Entry 7V05 (electron microscopy, 3.40 A resolution); this record covers chains E and X of the 29 polymer chains in the assembly.

[Chain E]
Molecule: 850 Fab Heavy Chain
From: Mus musculus
Notes: antibody fragment or engineered binder
Chain sequence (226 residues; each row starts with the number of its first residue; a row labelled like 82A-82C holds insertion residues (82A, then the next letters in order)):
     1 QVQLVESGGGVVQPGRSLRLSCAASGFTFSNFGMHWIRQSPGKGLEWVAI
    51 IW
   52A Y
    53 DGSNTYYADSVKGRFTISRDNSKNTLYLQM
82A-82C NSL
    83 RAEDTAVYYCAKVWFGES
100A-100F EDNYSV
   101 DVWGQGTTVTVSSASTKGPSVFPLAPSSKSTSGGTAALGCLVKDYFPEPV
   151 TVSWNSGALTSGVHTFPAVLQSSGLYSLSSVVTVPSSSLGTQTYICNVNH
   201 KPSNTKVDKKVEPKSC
Unresolved in the structure: 215-216
Disulfide bonds: Cys22-Cys92, Cys140-Cys196

[Chain X]
Molecule: Circumsporozoite protein
From: Plasmodium falciparum
UniProt: Q7K740 (CSP_PLAF7); residues -104 to 260 here correspond to UniProt positions 20-384 (UniProt number = residue number + 124)
Chain sequence (372 residues; row label = number of the first residue in the row; numbers below 1 keep their minus sign (Phe-104 is residue -104)):
  -104 FQEYQCYGSSSNTRVLNELNYDNAGTNLYNELEMNYYGKQENWYSLKKNS
   -54 RSLGENDDGNNEDNEKLRKPKHKKLKQPADGNPDPNANPNVDPNANPNVD
    -4 PNANPNVDPNANPNANPNANPNANPNANPNANPNANPNANPNANPNANPN
    46 ANPNANPNANPNANPNANPNANPNANPNANPNANPNANPNANPNANPNAN
    96 PNANPNANPNANPNANPNANPNANPNANPNANPNANPNANPNANPNANPN
   146 ANPNKNNQGNGQGHNMPNDPNRNVDENANANSAVKNNNNEEPSDKHIKEY
   196 LNKIQNSLSTEWSPCSVTCGNGIQVRIKPGSANKPKDELDYANDIEKKIC
   246 KMEKCSSVFNVVQSSPHHHHHH
Unresolved in the structure: -104 to 3, 115-267
Differences from the reference sequence: conflict Ala74 (Val198 in Q7K740), Asn75 (Asp199 in Q7K740), Gln258 (Asn382 in Q7K740); expression tag (261-267)

[Chain E / chain X interface]
Pairs across the interface (26; chain E residue first):
  Asn31(E) with Asn65(X); Ala66(X), hydrogen bond (backbone-backbone)
  Phe32(E) with Asn65(X)
  Gly33(E) with Pro64(X); Asn65(X)
  Trp52(E) with Pro60(X); Asn63(X); Pro64(X)
  Tyr52A(E) with Pro64(X), hydrogen bond (backbone-backbone); Asn65(X); Ala66(X), hydrophobic
  Tyr58(E) with Ala58(X); Pro60(X)
  Val95(E) with Pro64(X), hydrophobic; Asn65(X)
  Trp96(E) with Asn65(X), hydrogen bond (backbone-side chain)
  Phe97(E) with Asn65(X); Pro68(X), hydrophobic
  Ser100(E) with Asn63(X)
  Asp100B(E) with Asn61(X)
  Asn100C(E) with Asn59(X), hydrogen bond; Asn61(X)
  Tyr100D(E) with Asn61(X), hydrogen bond (backbone-backbone); Ala62(X); Asn63(X), hydrogen bond; Pro64(X)
Other interface residues (no listed pair), chain E (15 interface residues in all): Ile50, Glu99

[In short]
The interface between chain E and chain X involves 15 residues on one side and 10 on the other, with 6
hydrogen bonds. Among the polar pairs are Trp96(E)-Asn65(X), Asn100C(E)-Asn59(X) and Tyr100D(E)-Asn63(X).
Here chain E is 850 Fab Heavy Chain (Mus musculus) and chain X is Circumsporozoite protein (Plasmodium
falciparum). Entry 7V05 (Complex of Plasmodium falciparum circumsporozoite protein with 850 Fab) was
determined by electron microscopy, deposited together with 7UYL and 7UYM.
